PDB entry 8U9P | electron microscopy, 3.20 A resolution | chains B and C of the 7 polymer chains in the assembly

[Chain B (and C)]
Molecule: Cell division control protein 48
Source organism: Saccharomyces cerevisiae
Notes: EC 3.6.4.6; chain C of this document is another copy of the same molecule, construct and numbering; everything in this record applies to it too
UniProtKB: P25694 (CDC48_YEAST); numbering as in UniProt (aligned over 1-835)
Chain sequence (835 residues; numbered 1 to 835; the number before each row is that of its first residue):
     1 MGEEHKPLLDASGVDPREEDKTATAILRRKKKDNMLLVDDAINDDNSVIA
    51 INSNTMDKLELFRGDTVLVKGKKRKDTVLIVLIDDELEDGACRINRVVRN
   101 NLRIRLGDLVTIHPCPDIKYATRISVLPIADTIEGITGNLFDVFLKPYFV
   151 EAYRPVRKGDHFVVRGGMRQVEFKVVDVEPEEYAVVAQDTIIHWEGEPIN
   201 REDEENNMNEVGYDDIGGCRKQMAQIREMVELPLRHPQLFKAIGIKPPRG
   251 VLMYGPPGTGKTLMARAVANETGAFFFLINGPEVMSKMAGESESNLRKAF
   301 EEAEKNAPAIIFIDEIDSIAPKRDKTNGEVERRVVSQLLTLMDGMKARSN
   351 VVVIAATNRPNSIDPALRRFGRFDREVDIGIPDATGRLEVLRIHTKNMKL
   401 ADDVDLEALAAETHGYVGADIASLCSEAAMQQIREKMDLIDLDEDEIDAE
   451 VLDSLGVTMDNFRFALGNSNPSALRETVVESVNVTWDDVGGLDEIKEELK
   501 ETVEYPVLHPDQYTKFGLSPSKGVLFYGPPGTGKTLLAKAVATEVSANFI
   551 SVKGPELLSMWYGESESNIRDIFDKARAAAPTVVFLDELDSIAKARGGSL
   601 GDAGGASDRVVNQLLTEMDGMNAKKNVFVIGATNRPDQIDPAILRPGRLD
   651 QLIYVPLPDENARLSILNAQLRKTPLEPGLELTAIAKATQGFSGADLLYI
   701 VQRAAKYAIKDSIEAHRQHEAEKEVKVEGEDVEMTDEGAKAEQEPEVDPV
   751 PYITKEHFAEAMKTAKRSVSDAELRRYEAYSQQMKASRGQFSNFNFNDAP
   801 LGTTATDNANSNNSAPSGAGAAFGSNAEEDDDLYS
Disordered / not traced: 1-210, 439-446, 723-747, 789-835 (chain C: 1-210, 723-747, 788-835)
Metal / ion sites: Mg2+ site 1: Thr262 (together with 08T); Mg2+ site 2: Thr535 (together with 08T)
Residues lining bound ligands:
  - 08T ([[[(2R,3S,4R,5R)-5-(6-aminopurin-9-yl)-3,4-bis(oxidanyl)oxolan-2-yl]methoxy-oxidanyl-phosphoryl]oxy-oxidanyl-phosphoryl]oxy-tris(fluoranyl)beryllium), molecule 1: Asp343, Arg369, Arg372
  - 08T, molecule 2: Asp488, Val489, Gly490, Pro529, Pro530, Gly531, Thr532, Gly533, Lys534, Thr535, Leu536, Glu588, Asn634, Ile666, Gln670, Gly694, Ala695, Leu698
  - 08T, molecule 3: Asp619, Arg645, Arg648
  - 08T: Asp215, Ile216, Gly217, Pro256, Pro257, Gly258, Thr259, Gly260, Lys261, Thr262, Leu263, Arg266, Glu315, Asn358, Val390, His394, Gly418, Ala419, Ala422
Swiss-Prot annotation at these positions:
  - binding site (ATP): Pro257 to Leu263, Asn358, His394, Gly531 to Leu536
  - modified residue: Ser472 (Phosphoserine), Ser519 (Phosphoserine), Thr735 (Phosphothreonine), Ser770 (Phosphoserine)
  - cross-link (Glycyl lysine isopeptide (Lys-Gly)): Lys305 (interchain with G-Cter in ubiquitin), Lys322 (interchain with G-Cter in ubiquitin), Lys346 (interchain with G-Cter in ubiquitin), Lys522 (interchain with G-Cter in ubiquitin), Lys539 (interchain with G-Cter in ubiquitin), Lys594 (interchain with G-Cter in ubiquitin), Lys673 (interchain with G-Cter in ubiquitin)
  - mutagenesis: Lys261 (K261A: Moderate reduction in growth rate; K261T: Probable loss of ATP binding. Complete loss of catalytic activity), Glu315 (E315A: Moderate reduction in growth rate; E315D: Severe loss of catalytic activity without affecting cooperativity between the 2 ATP-binding regions. Slight reduction in growth rate ...), Asn358 (N358A: Slight reduction in growth rate. Restores cell growth; when associated with Q-315), Arg369 (R369A: No effect on growth rate. Restores cell growth; when associated with Q-315), Pro471 (P471A/S: Restores cell growth; when associated with Q-315), Arg475 (R475H: Restores cell growth; when associated with Q-315), Lys534 (K534A/T: Severe loss of catalytic activity. Lethal), Glu588 (E588D: Moderate reduction in growth rate; E588Q: Lethal), Arg645 (R645A: Lethal)
What the authors report for this chain:
  - catalytic residues: Glu315, Arg369, Arg372, Glu588, Arg645, Arg648 (citing earlier work)

[How chain B and chain C interact]
Residue-residue contacts - 102 pairs, chain B then chain C:
  Gly258(B) - Arg369(C)
  Thr262(B) - Gly344(C)
  Thr262(B) - Met345(C)
  Arg266(B) - Gly344(C)  hydrogen bond (side chain-backbone)
  Phe276(B) - Met345(C)  hydrophobic
  Asn280(B) - Thr340(C)
  Pro282(B) - Glu293(C)
  Pro282(B) - Arg333(C)
  Pro282(B) - Gln337(C)
  Glu283(B) - Arg297(C)
  Met285(B) - Arg333(C)
  Ser286(B) - Ala289(C)
  Lys287(B) - Ala289(C)  hydrogen bond (backbone-backbone)
  Lys287(B) - Glu291(C)
  Glu315(B) - Arg323(C)  salt bridge
  Glu315(B) - Thr340(C)
  Ser318(B) - Ser336(C)
  Arg359(B) - Arg323(C)
  Met398(B) - Ile243(C)
  Met398(B) - Ile245(C)  hydrophobic
  Ala419(B) - Arg369(C)
  Ala419(B) - Phe370(C)
  Ala422(B) - Phe370(C)  hydrophobic
  Ser423(B) - Phe370(C)
  Cys425(B) - Ile245(C)
  Ser426(B) - Ile245(C)
  Ser426(B) - Lys246(C)
  Ser426(B) - Phe370(C)
  Glu427(B) - Arg375(C)  salt bridge
  Ala429(B) - Ile245(C)  hydrophobic
  Met430(B) - Glu228(C)
  Met430(B) - Phe240(C)  hydrophobic
  Ile433(B) - Leu239(C)  hydrophobic
  Arg434(B) - Glu228(C)  salt bridge
  Ile447(B) - His236(C)
  Leu452(B) - Ala242(C)
  Val457(B) - Ile243(C)  hydrophobic
  Ser472(B) - Arg368(C)  hydrogen bond (side chain-backbone)
  Ser472(B) - Arg369(C)
  Arg475(B) - Arg368(C)
  Arg475(B) - Arg369(C)
  Arg475(B) - Phe373(C)  hydrogen bond (side chain-backbone)
  Arg475(B) - Asp374(C)
  Arg475(B) - Glu376(C)
  Glu476(B) - Lys322(C)  salt bridge
  Glu476(B) - Asn361(C)
  Glu476(B) - Ile363(C)
  Glu476(B) - Arg368(C)  salt bridge
  Glu480(B) - Ala623(C)
  Pro530(B) - Arg645(C)
  Gly531(B) - Arg645(C)
  Lys539(B) - Gly620(C)
  Lys539(B) - Met621(C)
  Lys553(B) - Gln613(C)
  Lys553(B) - Thr616(C)  hydrogen bond
  Lys553(B) - Glu617(C)
  Pro555(B) - Glu566(C)
  Pro555(B) - Arg570(C)
  Pro555(B) - Arg609(C)
  Pro555(B) - Gln613(C)
  Glu556(B) - Arg570(C)
  Leu558(B) - Tyr562(C)
  Leu558(B) - Arg609(C)
  Ser559(B) - Tyr562(C)
  Met560(B) - Trp561(C)
  Met560(B) - Tyr562(C)  hydrogen bond (backbone-backbone)
  Met560(B) - Glu564(C)
  Phe585(B) - Met621(C)  hydrophobic
  Glu588(B) - Asn612(C)
  Glu588(B) - Leu615(C)
  Glu588(B) - Thr616(C)
  Asp590(B) - Asn612(C)  hydrogen bond
  Ser591(B) - Arg609(C)
  Ser591(B) - Asn612(C)
  Ser599(B) - Gly604(C)
  Gly601(B) - Ala603(C)
  Gly601(B) - Gly604(C)  hydrogen bond (backbone-backbone)
  Ser607(B) - Tyr562(C)
  Asn634(B) - Arg596(C)  hydrogen bond
  Arg635(B) - Arg596(C)  hydrogen bond (side chain-backbone)
  Thr674(B) - Phe516(C)
  Thr674(B) - Leu518(C)
  Ala695(B) - Arg645(C)
  Ala695(B) - Pro646(C)
  Asp696(B) - Pro646(C)
  Tyr699(B) - Pro646(C)  hydrophobic
  Val701(B) - Leu518(C)  hydrophobic
  Gln702(B) - Leu518(C)
  Gln702(B) - Ser519(C)  hydrogen bond (side chain-backbone)
  Lys706(B) - Glu501(C)  salt bridge
  Ile709(B) - Gln512(C)
  Ile709(B) - Tyr513(C)
  Lys710(B) - Glu501(C)  salt bridge
  Ile713(B) - Tyr505(C)  hydrophobic
  Ile713(B) - His509(C)
  Ile753(B) - Phe516(C)  hydrophobic
  Lys766(B) - Met784(C)  hydrogen bond (side chain-backbone)
  Lys766(B) - Lys785(C)  hydrogen bond (side chain-backbone)
  Lys766(B) - Ser787(C)  hydrogen bond
  Arg767(B) - Ser787(C)
  Ser768(B) - Pro646(C)
  Glu773(B) - Pro641(C)
Other interface residues (no listed pair), chain B (87 interface residues in all): Pro257, Ala269, Leu278, Phe312, Asp314, Thr326, Asn358, Asn397, Lys399, Leu455, Val479, Thr535, Ser551, Asp571, Asp587, Ala603, Ala606, Gln638, Lys673, Ala705, Ala708, Ser712, Val750
Other interface residues (no listed pair), chain C (80 interface residues in all): Leu232, Gln238, Pro248, Met288, Gly290, Lys325, Glu329, Leu339, Lys346, Ala366, Glu497, Gly517, Pro520, Ser521, Gly597, Asp602, Ala642, Asp650, Gln651, Ala786

[In short]
The interface between chain B and chain C involves 87 residues on one side and 80 on the other; the contacts
include 14 hydrogen bonds and 7 salt bridges. Polar contacts include Glu315(B)-Arg323(C), Glu427(B)-Arg375(C)
and Arg434(B)-Glu228(C). Chain B binds 3 copies of compound 08T and 08T. The paper reports catalytic residues
Glu315(B), Arg369(B) and Arg372(B) among others.
Chain B and chain C are both Cell division control protein 48 (Saccharomyces cerevisiae); the structure,
Cdc48-Shp1 unfolding native substrate, Class 2, was determined by electron microscopy, deposited together with
8U7T, 8U8I, 8U9C, 8U9Q, 8U9Z, 8UA0 and 3 further entries.
